Entry 2OHG (X-ray diffraction, 2.50 A resolution); this record covers chain A.

# Chain A
Protein: Glutamate racemase
From: Streptococcus pyogenes M1 GAS
Notes: EC 5.1.1.3
UniProt: Q9A1B7 (MURI_STRP1); numbering as in UniProt (aligned over 1-264)
Chain sequence (264 residues; numbered 1 to 264; the number before each row is that of its first residue):
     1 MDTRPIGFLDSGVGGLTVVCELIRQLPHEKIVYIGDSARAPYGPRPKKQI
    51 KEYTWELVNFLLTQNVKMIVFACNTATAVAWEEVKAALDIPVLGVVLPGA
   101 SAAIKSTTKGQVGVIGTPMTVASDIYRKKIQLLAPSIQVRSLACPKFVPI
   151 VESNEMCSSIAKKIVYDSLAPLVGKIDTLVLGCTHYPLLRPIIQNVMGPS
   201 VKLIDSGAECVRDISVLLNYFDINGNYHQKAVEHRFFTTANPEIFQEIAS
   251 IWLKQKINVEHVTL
Not modelled in the structure: 230
Curated features (UniProtKB/Swiss-Prot):
  - active site (Proton donor/acceptor): Cys73, Cys183
  - binding site (substrate): Asp10, Ser11, Tyr42, Gly43, Asn74, Thr75, Thr184, His185

# Summary
UniProt lists active-site residues Cys73 and Cys183 and 8 substrate-binding residues.
Chain A is Glutamate racemase (Streptococcus pyogenes M1 GAS); the structure, Structural Basis for Glutamte
Racemase Inhibition, was determined by X-ray diffraction together with 2OHO and 2OHV from the same study.
